Entry 8YJL (electron microscopy, 3.51 A resolution); this record covers chains C and A of the 8 polymer chains in the assembly.

== Chain C (and A) ==
Name: Proliferating cell nuclear antigen
Organism: Homo sapiens
Notes: chain A of this document is another copy of the same molecule, construct and numbering; everything in this record applies to it too
UniProt: P12004 (PCNA_HUMAN); numbering as in UniProt (aligned over 1-261)
Chain sequence (261 residues; numbered 1 to 261; the number before each row is that of its first residue):
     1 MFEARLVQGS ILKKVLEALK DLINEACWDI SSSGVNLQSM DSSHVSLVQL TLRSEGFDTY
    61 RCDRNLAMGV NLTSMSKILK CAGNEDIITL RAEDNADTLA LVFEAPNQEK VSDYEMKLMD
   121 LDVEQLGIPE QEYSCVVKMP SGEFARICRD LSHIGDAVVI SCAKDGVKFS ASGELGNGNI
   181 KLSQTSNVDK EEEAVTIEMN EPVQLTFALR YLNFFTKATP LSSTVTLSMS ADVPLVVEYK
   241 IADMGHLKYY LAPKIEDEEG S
Not modelled in the structure: 257-261 (chain A: 255-261)
Cystine bridges: Cys135-Cys162
UniProt features mapped onto this chain:
  - DNA-binding region: Arg61 to Lys80
  - modified residue: Lys14 (N6-acetyllysine), Lys77 (N6-acetyllysine), Lys80 (N6-acetyllysine), Tyr211 (Phosphotyrosine), Lys248 (N6-acetyllysine)
  - cross-link (Glycyl lysine isopeptide (Lys-Gly)): Lys164 (interchain with G-Cter in SUMO2), Lys254 (interchain with G-Cter in SUMO2)
  - natural variant: Ser228 (S228I: In ATLD2)
  - mutagenesis: Lys13 (K13R: Inhibits acetylation, recruitment to DNA damage sites, inducible ubiquitination and protein degradation, DNA replication and repair synthesis efficiencies, but homotrimer formation, nuclear ...), Lys14 (K14R: Inhibits acetylation, recruitment to DNA damage sites, inducible ubiquitination and protein degradation, DNA replication and repair synthesis efficiencies, but homotrimer formation, nuclear ...), Lys20 (K20R: Inhibits acetylation, recruitment to DNA damage sites, inducible ubiquitination and protein degradation, DNA replication and repair synthesis efficiencies, but homotrimer formation, nuclear ...), Met40 (M40A: Complete loss of interaction with UHRF2), Ser43 to Val45 (No effect on POLD3-binding. Impairs binding to ALKBH2), Lys77 (K77A: Inhibits recruitment to DNA damage sites, but nuclear localization is similar as the wild-type; in association with A-80 ...), Lys80 (K80A: Inhibits recruitment to DNA damage sites, but nuclear localization is similar as the wild-type; in association with A-77 ...), Gln125 to Ile128 (Strong decrease in POLD3-binding. Impairs binding to ALKBH2), Ile128 (I128A: Complete loss of interaction with UHRF2), Lys164 (K164R: Abolishes ubiquitination. No effect on interaction with SHPRH), Val188 to Lys190 (No effect on POLD3-binding. No effect on ALKBH2-binding), Tyr211 (Y211F: Alters chromatin-associated PCNA stability and its function in DNA replication and repair), 3 further mutagenesis entries in UniProt

== How chain C and chain A interact ==
Residue-residue contacts (39):
  Glu143(C) - Lys110(A)
  Arg146(C) - Gly83(A)
  Arg146(C) - Asp86(A)  salt bridge
  Arg146(C) - Lys110(A)
  Asp150(C) - Cys81(A)  hydrogen bond (backbone-side chain)
  Asp150(C) - Tyr114(A)
  Leu151(C) - Tyr114(A)
  His153(C) - Lys77(A)
  Ile154(C) - Ile78(A)  hydrophobic
  Ile154(C) - Tyr114(A)  hydrophobic
  Glu174(C) - Lys117(A)
  Leu175(C) - Ser74(A)
  Leu175(C) - Lys77(A)
  Leu175(C) - Ile78(A)  hydrophobic
  Leu175(C) - Glu115(A)
  Leu175(C) - Met116(A)
  Leu175(C) - Lys117(A)  hydrogen bond (backbone-backbone)
  Gly176(C) - Glu115(A)
  Asn177(C) - Asp113(A)
  Asn177(C) - Tyr114(A)
  Asn177(C) - Glu115(A)  hydrogen bond (backbone-backbone)
  Gly178(C) - Asp113(A)
  Gly178(C) - Tyr114(A)
  Asn179(C) - Val111(A)
  Asn179(C) - Ser112(A)
  Asn179(C) - Asp113(A)  hydrogen bond (backbone-backbone)
  Ile180(C) - Lys110(A)
  Ile180(C) - Val111(A)
  Ile180(C) - Ser112(A)
  Ile180(C) - Tyr114(A)
  Lys181(C) - Glu109(A)
  Lys181(C) - Lys110(A)
  Lys181(C) - Val111(A)  hydrogen bond (backbone-backbone)
  Lys181(C) - Asp113(A)
  Leu182(C) - Glu109(A)
  Ser183(C) - Glu109(A)  hydrogen bond (backbone-backbone)
  Thr185(C) - Glu109(A)
  Glu193(C) - Asn107(A)
  Glu193(C) - Glu109(A)
Also at the interface, not in a pair above, chain C (20 interface residues in all): Ile147, Gly173
Also at the interface, not in a pair above, chain A (18 interface residues in all): Lys80, Ala82

== Overview ==
20 residues of chain C face 18 of chain A across their interface, with 6 hydrogen bonds and 1 salt bridge.
Among the polar pairs are Arg146(C)-Asp86(A), Asp150(C)-Cys81(A) and Leu175(C)-Lys117(A). UniProt lists 23
mutagenesis sites on chain C.
Both chains are Proliferating cell nuclear antigen (Homo sapiens). Entry 8YJL (Structure of the human
endogenous PCNA-FEN1 complex - State B) was determined by electron microscopy (same publication as 8YJH, 8YJQ,
8YJR, 8YJS, 8YJU, 8YJV, 8YJW and 8YJZ).
